Entry 8J6S (electron microscopy, 3.80 A resolution); this record covers chains E and J of the 12 polymer chains in the assembly.

== Chain E ==
Molecule: Histone H3.1
From: Homo sapiens
Reference sequence: P68431 (H31_HUMAN); residues 0-135 here correspond to UniProt positions 1-136 (UniProt number = residue number + 1)
Chain sequence (136 residues; each row starts with the number of its first residue; numbering starts at 0):
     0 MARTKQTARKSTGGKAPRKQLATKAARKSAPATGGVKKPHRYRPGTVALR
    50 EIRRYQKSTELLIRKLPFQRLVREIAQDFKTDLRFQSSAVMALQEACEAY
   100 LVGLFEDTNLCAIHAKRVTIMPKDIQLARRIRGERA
Disordered / not traced: 0-44, 135
Swiss-Prot annotation at these positions:
  - modified residue: Arg2 (Asymmetric dimethylarginine), Thr3 (Phosphothreonine), Lys4 (Allysine), Gln5 (5-glutamyl dopamine), Thr6 (Phosphothreonine), Arg8 (Citrulline), Lys9 (N6,N6,N6-trimethyllysine), Ser10 (ADP-ribosylserine), Thr11 (Phosphothreonine), Lys14 (N6-(2-hydroxyisobutyryl)lysine), Arg17 (Asymmetric dimethylarginine), Lys18 (N6-(2-hydroxyisobutyryl)lysine), Lys23 (N6-(2-hydroxyisobutyryl)lysine), Arg26 (Citrulline), Lys27 (N6,N6,N6-trimethyllysine), Ser28 (ADP-ribosylserine), Lys36 (N6,N6,N6-trimethyllysine), Lys37 (N6-methyllysine), Tyr41 (Phosphotyrosine), Lys56 (N6,N6,N6-trimethyllysine) and 8 more in UniProt
  - lipidation: Lys18 (N6-decanoyllysine)

== Chain J ==
Molecule: Widom 601 DNA
Sequence (147 nucleotides; each row starts with the number of its first residue):
     1 ACAGGATGTATATATGTGACACGTGCCTGGAGACTAGGGAGTAATCCCCT
    51 TGGCGGTTAAAACGCGGGGGACAGCGCGTACGTGCGTTTAAGCGGTGCTA
   101 GAGCTGTCTACGACCAATTGAGCGGCCTCGGCACCGGGATTCTCCAG
Disordered / not traced: 1-27, 126-147

== How chain E and chain J interact ==
Pairs across the interface (11):
  Arg63(E) - DG86(J)  hydrogen bond to the phosphate
  Arg63(E) - DT87(J)  salt bridge to the phosphate
  Arg72(E) - DC77(J)  salt bridge to the phosphate
  Phe84(E) - DC77(J)  phosphate contact
  Gln85(E) - DG76(J)  hydrogen bond to the phosphate
  Arg116(E) - DG97(J)  phosphate contact
  Arg116(E) - DC98(J)  salt bridge to the phosphate
  Val117(E) - DT96(J)  sugar contact
  Val117(E) - DG97(J)  hydrogen bond to the phosphate
  Thr118(E) - DT96(J)  hydrogen bond to the phosphate
  Thr118(E) - DG97(J)  hydrogen bond to the phosphate
Interface residues without a listed pair, chain E (11 interface residues in all): Gln68, Arg83, Ser86, Lys122
Interface residues without a listed pair, chain J (8 interface residues in all): DG78

== Overview ==
11 residues of chain E face 8 of chain J across their interface, with 5 hydrogen bonds and 3 salt bridges.
Among the polar pairs are Arg63(E)-DG86(J), Gln85(E)-DG76(J) and Val117(E)-DG97(J).
Chain E is Histone H3.1 (Homo sapiens) and chain J is Widom 601 DNA; the structure, Cryo-EM structure of the
single CAF-1 bound right-handed Di-tetrasome, was determined by electron microscopy, deposited together with
7Y5K, 7Y5L, 7Y5O, 7Y5U, 7Y5V, 7Y5W and 4 further entries.
